8Y2H - chains F and G of the 8 polymer chains in the assembly; structure by electron microscopy, 3.30 A resolution.

Chain F (and G):
Molecule: Delta-1-pyrroline-5-carboxylate synthase A
Source organism: Arabidopsis thaliana
Notes: EC 2.7.2.11, 1.2.1.41; chain G of this document is another copy of the same molecule, construct and numbering; everything in this record applies to it too
UniProtKB: P54887 (P5CS1_ARATH); residues 1-717 here = UniProt positions 1-717
Chain sequence (727 residues; numbered -9 to 717; the number before each row is that of its first residue; numbers below 1 keep their minus sign (Met-9 is residue -9)):
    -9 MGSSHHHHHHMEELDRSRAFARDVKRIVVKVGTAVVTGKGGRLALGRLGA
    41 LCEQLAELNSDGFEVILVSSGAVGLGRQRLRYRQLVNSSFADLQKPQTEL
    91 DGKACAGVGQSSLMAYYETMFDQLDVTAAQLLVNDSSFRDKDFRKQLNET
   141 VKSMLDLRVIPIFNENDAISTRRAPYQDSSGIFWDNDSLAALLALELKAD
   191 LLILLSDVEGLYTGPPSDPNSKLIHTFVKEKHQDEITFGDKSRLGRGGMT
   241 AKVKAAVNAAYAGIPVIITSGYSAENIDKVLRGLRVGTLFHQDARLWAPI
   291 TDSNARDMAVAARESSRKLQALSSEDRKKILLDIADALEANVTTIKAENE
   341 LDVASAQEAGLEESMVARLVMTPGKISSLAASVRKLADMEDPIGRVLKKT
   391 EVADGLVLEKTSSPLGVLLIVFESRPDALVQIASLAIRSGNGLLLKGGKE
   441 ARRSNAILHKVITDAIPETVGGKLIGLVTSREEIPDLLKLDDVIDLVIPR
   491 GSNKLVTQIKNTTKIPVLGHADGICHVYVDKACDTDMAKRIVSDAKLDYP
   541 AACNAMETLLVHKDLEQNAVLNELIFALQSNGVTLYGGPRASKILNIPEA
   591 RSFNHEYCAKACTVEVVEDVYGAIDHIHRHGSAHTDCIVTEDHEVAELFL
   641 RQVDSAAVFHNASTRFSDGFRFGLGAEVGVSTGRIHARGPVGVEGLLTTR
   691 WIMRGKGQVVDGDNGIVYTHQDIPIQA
Unresolved in the structure: -9 to 4, 163-168, 229-237, 287-717
Differences from the reference sequence: initiating methionine (-9); expression tag (-8 to 0)
Small-molecule neighbours: ATP (adenosine-5'-triphosphate): Lys20, Gly22, Thr23, Ala24, Ser60, Asp177, Ser196, Asp197, Val198, Gly200, Gly204, Pro205, Pro206, Ile226, Thr227, Phe228, Gly238, Met239, Lys242
UniProt features mapped onto this chain:
  - binding site (substrate): Ser60, Asp157, Asn176
  - binding site (ATP): Ser196, Asp197, Arg236 to Lys242
What the authors report for this chain:
  - binding site for ATP: Lys20, Asp177, Lys242

Interface between chain F and chain G:
Residue-residue contacts - 58 pairs, chain F then chain G:
  Arg69(F) with Glu108(G), salt bridge; Asp112(G), salt bridge
  Leu70(F) with Leu147(G), hydrophobic; Val149(G), hydrophobic
  Arg73(F) with Asp115(G), salt bridge; Val116(G); Thr117(G), hydrogen bond
  Asn77(F) with Leu147(G)
  Asp91(F) with Ser143(G), hydrogen bond
  Lys93(F) with Gln136(G); Thr140(G)
  Ala94(F) with Ser143(G); Met144(G), hydrophobic
  Gly97(F) with Gln120(G)
  Val98(F) with Thr117(G); Ala119(G), hydrophobic
  Ser101(F) with Gln120(G)
  Ala105(F) with Ala105(G), hydrophobic; Glu108(G)
  Glu108(F) with Arg69(G), salt bridge; Ala105(G)
  Asp112(F) with Arg69(G), salt bridge
  Asp115(F) with Arg73(G), hydrogen bond (backbone-side chain)
  Val116(F) with Arg73(G)
  Thr117(F) with Arg73(G); Val98(G)
  Ala119(F) with Val98(G), hydrophobic
  Gln120(F) with Gly97(G); Ser101(G); Gln120(G), hydrogen bond; Leu122(G)
  Leu121(F) with Ala158(G), hydrophobic
  Leu122(F) with Gln120(G); Leu122(G), hydrophobic; Asn156(G), hydrogen bond (backbone-side chain); Ile159(G)
  Phe133(F) with Ile159(G), hydrophobic; Thr161(G)
  Gln136(F) with Ser160(G); Thr161(G), hydrogen bond (side chain-backbone)
  Leu137(F) with Ile159(G), hydrophobic
  Thr140(F) with Lys93(G)
  Ser143(F) with Asp91(G), hydrogen bond; Ala94(G)
  Met144(F) with Ala94(G), hydrophobic
  Leu147(F) with Leu70(G), hydrophobic; Arg73(G); Asn77(G)
  Val149(F) with Leu70(G), hydrophobic
  Asn156(F) with Leu122(G), hydrogen bond (side chain-backbone)
  Ala158(F) with Leu121(G), hydrophobic
  Ile159(F) with Leu122(G); Phe133(G), hydrophobic; Gln136(G); Leu137(G), hydrophobic
  Ser160(F) with Gln136(G), hydrogen bond (backbone-side chain)
  Thr161(F) with Phe133(G); Gln136(G), hydrogen bond (backbone-side chain)
Interface residues without a listed pair, chain F (40 interface residues in all): Tyr72, Leu90, Gln100, Ala118, Glu139, Arg148, Arg162
Interface residues without a listed pair, chain G (39 interface residues in all): Leu90, Gln100, Ala118, Glu139, Arg148, Arg162

In short:
Chain F and chain G form an interface of 40 and 39 residues respectively; the contacts include 10 hydrogen
bonds and 5 salt bridges. Among the polar pairs are Arg69(F)-Glu108(G), Arg69(F)-Asp112(G) and
Arg73(F)-Asp115(G). Chain F binds ATP. The paper reports a binding site for ATP at Lys20(F), Asp177(F) and
Lys242(F).
Chain F and chain G are both Delta-1-pyrroline-5-carboxylate synthase A (Arabidopsis thaliana); the structure,
GK tetramer of AtP5CS1 filament with adjacent hooks, reaction state, was determined by electron microscopy,
deposited together with 8J0F.
